PDB entry 5TJE | X-ray diffraction, 3.20 A resolution | chains A and I of the 5 polymer chains in the assembly

[Chain A]
Molecule: H-2 class I histocompatibility antigen, D-B alpha chain
Source organism: Mus musculus
UniProtKB: P01899 (HA11_MOUSE); residues 1-276 here correspond to UniProt positions 25-300 (UniProt number = residue number + 24)
Chain sequence (276 residues; each row starts with the number of its first residue):
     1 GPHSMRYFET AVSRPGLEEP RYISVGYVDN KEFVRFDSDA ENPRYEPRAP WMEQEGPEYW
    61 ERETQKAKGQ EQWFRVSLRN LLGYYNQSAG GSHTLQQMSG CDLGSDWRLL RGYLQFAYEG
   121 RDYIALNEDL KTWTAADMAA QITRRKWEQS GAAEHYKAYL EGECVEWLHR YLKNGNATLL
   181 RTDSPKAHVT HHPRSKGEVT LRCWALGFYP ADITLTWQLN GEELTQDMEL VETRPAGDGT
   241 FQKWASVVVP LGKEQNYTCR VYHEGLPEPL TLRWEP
Not modelled in the structure: 1
Disulfides: Cys-101/Cys-164, Cys-203/Cys-259

[Chain I]
Molecule: Peptide gp33-41 from LCMV
Notes: engineered mutation(s): C41M
Chain sequence (9 residues; numbered 1 to 9; the number before each row is that of its first residue):
     1 KAVYNFATM

[How chain A and chain I interact]
Residue-residue contacts (48):
  Met-5(A) / Lys-1(I)
  Tyr-7(A) / Lys-1(I)  hydrogen bond (side chain-backbone)
  Tyr-7(A) / Ala-2(I)  hydrogen bond (side chain-backbone)
  Tyr-45(A) / Ala-2(I)
  Tyr-59(A) / Lys-1(I)
  Glu-63(A) / Lys-1(I)
  Glu-63(A) / Ala-2(I)  hydrogen bond (side chain-backbone)
  Lys-66(A) / Lys-1(I)
  Lys-66(A) / Ala-2(I)  hydrogen bond (side chain-backbone)
  Lys-66(A) / Val-3(I)
  Lys-66(A) / Tyr-4(I)
  Gln-70(A) / Val-3(I)
  Gln-70(A) / Tyr-4(I)
  Gln-70(A) / Asn-5(I)  hydrogen bond
  Trp-73(A) / Asn-5(I)
  Trp-73(A) / Phe-6(I)  hydrogen bond (side chain-backbone)
  Trp-73(A) / Ala-7(I)  hydrogen bond (side chain-backbone)
  Trp-73(A) / Thr-8(I)
  Val-76(A) / Thr-8(I)
  Ser-77(A) / Met-9(I)
  Asn-80(A) / Thr-8(I)
  Asn-80(A) / Met-9(I)  hydrogen bond (side chain-backbone)
  Leu-81(A) / Met-9(I)  hydrophobic
  Tyr-84(A) / Met-9(I)  hydrogen bond (side chain-backbone)
  Gln-97(A) / Asn-5(I)  hydrogen bond
  Ser-99(A) / Val-3(I)
  Phe-116(A) / Asn-5(I)
  Phe-116(A) / Met-9(I)  hydrophobic
  Tyr-123(A) / Met-9(I)  hydrophobic
  Ile-124(A) / Met-9(I)  hydrophobic
  Thr-143(A) / Met-9(I)  hydrogen bond (side chain-backbone)
  Lys-146(A) / Thr-8(I)  hydrogen bond
  Lys-146(A) / Met-9(I)  hydrogen bond (side chain-backbone)
  Trp-147(A) / Ala-7(I)  hydrogen bond (side chain-backbone)
  Trp-147(A) / Thr-8(I)  hydrogen bond (side chain-backbone)
  Trp-147(A) / Met-9(I)  hydrophobic
  Ser-150(A) / Ala-7(I)
  His-155(A) / Phe-6(I)
  Tyr-156(A) / Tyr-4(I)
  Tyr-156(A) / Asn-5(I)  hydrogen bond
  Tyr-156(A) / Phe-6(I)
  Tyr-159(A) / Lys-1(I)  hydrogen bond (side chain-backbone)
  Tyr-159(A) / Ala-2(I)
  Tyr-159(A) / Val-3(I)
  Glu-163(A) / Lys-1(I)
  Glu-163(A) / Tyr-4(I)  hydrogen bond
  Trp-167(A) / Lys-1(I)
  Tyr-171(A) / Lys-1(I)
Also at the interface, not in a pair above, chain A (33 interface residues in all): Glu-9, Arg-62, Phe-74, Leu-114, Ala-152

[In short]
The interface between chain A and chain I involves 33 residues on one side and 9 on the other; the contacts
include 18 hydrogen bonds. Polar pairs include Tyr-7(A)/Lys-1(I), Tyr-7(A)/Ala-2(I) and Glu-63(A)/Ala-2(I).
Here chain A is H-2 class I histocompatibility antigen, D-B alpha chain (Mus musculus) and chain I is Peptide
gp33-41 from LCMV. Entry 5TJE (Murine class I major histocompatibility complex H-2Db in complex with
LCMV-derived gp33 and T cell receptor ...) was determined by X-ray diffraction.
